PDB entry 4NAT | X-ray diffraction, 1.72 A resolution | chains B and C of the 3 polymer chains in the assembly

== Chain B (and C) ==
Molecule: Phosphopantetheine adenylyltransferase
Organism: Staphylococcus aureus
Notes: EC 2.7.7.3; chain C of this document is another copy of the same molecule, construct and numbering; everything in this record applies to it too
UniProtKB: P63820 (COAD_STAAW); residue numbers follow UniProt; this construct covers 1-160
Chain sequence (160 residues; row label = number of the first residue in the row):
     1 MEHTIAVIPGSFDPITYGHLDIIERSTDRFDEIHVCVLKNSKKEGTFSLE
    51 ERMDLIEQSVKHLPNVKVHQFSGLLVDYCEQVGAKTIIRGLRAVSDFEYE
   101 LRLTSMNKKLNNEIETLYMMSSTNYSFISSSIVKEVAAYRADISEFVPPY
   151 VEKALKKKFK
Not modelled in the structure: 40-43 (chain C: 40-44)
Curated features (UniProtKB/Swiss-Prot):
  - binding site (ATP): Ser11, Phe12, His19, Gly90 to Arg92, Glu100, Ser121, Tyr125 to Ser131
  - binding site (substrate): Ser11, Lys43, Leu75, Arg89
Ligand contacts:
  - 2W5 ((1R,2R)-N-(3,4-dichlorobenzyl)-2-(4,6-dimethoxypyrimidin-2-yl)cyclohexanecarboxamide), molecule 1: Pro9, Gly10, Cys36, Val37, Leu38, Phe71, Gly73, Leu74, Leu75, Ile87, Arg89, Glu100, Leu103, Met106, Asn107, Leu110
  - 2W5, molecule 2: Ile132, Glu135, Val136, Tyr139
  - ADP (adenosine-5'-diphosphate): Pro9, Gly10, Ser11, Phe12, Asp13, His19, Arg89, Ser95, Asp96, Tyr99, Ser130

== Chain B / chain C interface ==
Contacting residue pairs (19):
  Ser72(B) with Tyr139(C)
  Gly73(B) with Tyr139(C)
  Leu74(B) with Tyr139(C), hydrophobic
  Glu98(B) with Ala93(C); Val94(C), hydrogen bond (side chain-backbone); Ser95(C), hydrogen bond (side chain-backbone)
  Arg102(B) with Arg92(C); Ser126(C); Phe127(C), hydrogen bond (side chain-backbone); Ser129(C), hydrogen bond; Ile132(C)
  Ser105(B) with Phe127(C)
  Met106(B) with Phe127(C); Ile132(C), hydrophobic; Val136(C), hydrophobic; Phe146(C), hydrophobic
  Lys109(B) with Phe127(C)
  Leu110(B) with Val136(C), hydrophobic; Ala141(C), hydrophobic
Other interface residues (no listed pair), chain C (14 interface residues in all): Ile128, Glu145

== Overview ==
The interface between chain B and chain C involves 9 residues on one side and 14 on the other, with 4 hydrogen
bonds. Polar contacts include Glu98(B)-Val94(C), Glu98(B)-Ser95(C) and Arg102(B)-Phe127(C). Ligands of chain
B: compound 2W5 and ADP.
Both chains are Phosphopantetheine adenylyltransferase (Staphylococcus aureus). Entry 4NAT (Inhibitors of
4-Phosphopanthetheine Adenylyltransferase) was determined by X-ray diffraction together with 4NAH and 4NAU
from the same study.
